Entry 7EQX (X-ray diffraction, 2.08 A resolution); this record covers chains A and C.

# Chain A
Molecule: Carboxypeptidase B
Organism: Aedes aegypti
Notes: EC 3.4.17.2; fragment: Pro-region
UniProtKB: Q6J661 (Q6J661_AEDAE); residues 1-95 here correspond to UniProt positions 19-113 (UniProt number = residue number + 18)
Chain sequence (98 residues; numbered -2 to 95; the number before each row is that of its first residue; numbers below 1 keep their minus sign (Gly-2 is residue -2)):
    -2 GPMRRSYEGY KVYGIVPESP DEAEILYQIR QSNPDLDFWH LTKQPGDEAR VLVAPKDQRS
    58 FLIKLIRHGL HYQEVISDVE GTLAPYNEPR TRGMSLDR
Not modelled in the structure: -2, 79-95
Differences from the reference sequence: expression tag (-2 to 0)

# Chain C
Molecule: Carboxypeptidase B
Organism: Aedes aegypti
Notes: EC 3.4.17.2; fragment: Mature region
UniProtKB: Q6J661 (Q6J661_AEDAE); residues 7-305 here correspond to UniProt positions 114-412 (UniProt number = residue number + 107)
Chain sequence (299 residues; each row starts with the number of its first residue):
     7 DVSTSYLRHN EINEYLQTLS QKYPSLVSVE EAGTSYEGRS IKTITINKKP GNAVVFLDAG
    67 IHAREWIAPA TALYAIEQLV EHSSENQEVL SNLTWVIMPV VNPDGYEFSH ETDRFWRKTR
   127 KPTGKSCKGT DGNRNFDYHW GEVGASTQAC ADTFRGETAF SEPETRAVRD AVMKLKGSCK
   187 FYLSLHSYGN YILYPWGWTS KLPETWEAID EVAQAGAEAI KQSTGSRYTV GSSTNVLYAA
   247 AGGSDDWAFA VAEVPISITM ELPGGGNGGF NPPPSSIEKI VNESWVGIKA MALKVAQMF
Disulfides: Cys133-Cys156
Metal / ion sites: Zn2+: His68, Glu71, His192
Reported in the primary citation:
  - Zn2+ coordination: His68, Glu71, His192
  - catalytic residues: His68, Glu71, His192
  - binding site for Zn2+: Arg123, Ser193
  - specificity-determining residues: Ser239, Asp251
  - mutagenesis - D251E: abolished catalytic activity on Arg-substrate
  - mutagenesis - D251E: unchanged catalytic activity on Lys-substrate
  - mutagenesis - S239G/D251E: unchanged catalytic activity on Arg-substrate
  - mutagenesis - S239G (>30-fold): increased catalytic activity on Arg-substrate

# Chain A / chain C interface
Contacting residue pairs (35):
  Arg1(A) - Glu117(C)
  Arg1(A) - Thr118(C)
  Arg2(A) - Thr118(C)  hydrogen bond (backbone-backbone)
  Arg2(A) - Asp119(C)  salt bridge
  Tyr4(A) - Asp119(C)  hydrogen bond
  Tyr4(A) - Phe121(C)
  Ala20(A) - Tyr244(C)  hydrogen bond (backbone-side chain)
  Glu21(A) - Tyr244(C)  hydrogen bond (backbone-side chain)
  Tyr24(A) - Gly150(C)
  Tyr24(A) - Tyr244(C)  hydrophobic
  Asp34(A) - Arg70(C)  salt bridge
  Asp34(A) - Phe121(C)
  Asp34(A) - Asp158(C)
  Phe35(A) - Arg70(C)  hydrogen bond (backbone-side chain)
  Trp36(A) - Arg70(C)
  Trp36(A) - Phe121(C)  hydrophobic
  Trp36(A) - Gly274(C)
  Trp36(A) - Phe276(C)
  His37(A) - Tyr194(C)  hydrogen bond (side chain-backbone)
  His37(A) - Gly195(C)
  His37(A) - Tyr197(C)
  Thr39(A) - Tyr197(C)
  Thr39(A) - Val242(C)
  Thr39(A) - Leu243(C)
  Lys40(A) - Thr240(C)  hydrogen bond (side chain-backbone)
  Lys40(A) - Asn241(C)
  Lys40(A) - Val242(C)  hydrogen bond (backbone-backbone)
  Lys40(A) - Leu243(C)
  Lys40(A) - Tyr244(C)
  Gln41(A) - Tyr197(C)
  Gln41(A) - Thr235(C)  hydrogen bond
  Asp44(A) - Tyr197(C)  hydrogen bond
  Arg47(A) - Tyr194(C)
  Arg47(A) - Asn273(C)
  Ile73(A) - Asn273(C)
Other interface residues (no listed pair), chain A (20 interface residues in all): Pro17, Pro31, Leu38, Leu49
Other interface residues (no listed pair), chain C (21 interface residues in all): Ala157, Ala245
The authors on this interface:
  - pairs named by the authors: Asp34(A)-Arg70(C) (hydrogen bond), Phe35(A)-Arg70(C)

# Summary
Chain A and chain C form an interface of 20 and 21 residues respectively; the contacts include 10 hydrogen
bonds and 2 salt bridges. Polar contacts include Arg2(A)-Asp119(C), Asp34(A)-Arg70(C) and Tyr4(A)-Asp119(C).
The paper describes a hydrogen bond between Asp34(A) and Arg70(C); a contact between Phe35(A) and Arg70(C).
From the paper: catalytic residues His68(C), Glu71(C) and His192(C); D251E of chain C abolishes catalytic
activity on Arg-substrate; 3 substitutions were tested in all.
Here chain A is Carboxypeptidase B and chain C is Carboxypeptidase B, both from Aedes aegypti. Entry 7EQX
(Crystal structure of an Aedes aegypti procarboxypeptidase B1) was determined by X-ray diffraction.
